PDB entry 7AQW | electron microscopy, 3.17 A resolution | chains L and c of the 13 polymer chains in the assembly

== Chain L ==
Protein: NADH-ubiquinone oxidoreductase chain 5
Source organism: Arabidopsis thaliana
Notes: EC 7.1.1.2
UniProtKB: B5TM94 (B5TM94_ARATH); numbering as in UniProt (aligned over 1-669)
Amino-acid sequence (669 residues; row label = number of the first residue in the row):
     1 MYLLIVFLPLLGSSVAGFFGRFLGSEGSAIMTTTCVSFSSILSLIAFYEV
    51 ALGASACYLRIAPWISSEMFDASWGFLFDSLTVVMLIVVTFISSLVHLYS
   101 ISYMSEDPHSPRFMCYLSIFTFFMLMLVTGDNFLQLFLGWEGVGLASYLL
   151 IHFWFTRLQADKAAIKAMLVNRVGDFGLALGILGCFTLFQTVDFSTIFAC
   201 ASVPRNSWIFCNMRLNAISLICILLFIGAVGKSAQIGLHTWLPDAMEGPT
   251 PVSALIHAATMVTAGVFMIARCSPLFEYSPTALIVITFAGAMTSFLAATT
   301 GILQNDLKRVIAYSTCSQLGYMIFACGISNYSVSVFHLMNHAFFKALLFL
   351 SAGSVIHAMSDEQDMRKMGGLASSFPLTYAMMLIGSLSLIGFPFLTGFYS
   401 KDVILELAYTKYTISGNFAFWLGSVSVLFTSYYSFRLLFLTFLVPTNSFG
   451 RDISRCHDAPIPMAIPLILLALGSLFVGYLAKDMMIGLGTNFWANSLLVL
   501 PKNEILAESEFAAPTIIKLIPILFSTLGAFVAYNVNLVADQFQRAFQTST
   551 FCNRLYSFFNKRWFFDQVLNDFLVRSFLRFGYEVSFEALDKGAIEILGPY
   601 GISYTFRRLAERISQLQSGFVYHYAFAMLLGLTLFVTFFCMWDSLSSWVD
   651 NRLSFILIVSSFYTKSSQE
Not modelled in the structure: 590-669
Differences from the reference sequence: conflict F91 (Ser in B5TM94)
Ligand contacts: phosphatidylcholine (PC7; (7S)-4-hydroxy-N,N,N-trimethyl-9-oxo-7-[(palmitoyloxy)methyl]-3,5,8-trioxa-4-phosphahexacosan-1-aminium 4-oxide): L10, S13, S14, G17, F18, H109, R112, C115, Y116, I119, F122, F123, L145, L149

== Chain c ==
Protein: Transmembrane protein
Source organism: Arabidopsis thaliana
UniProtKB: Q8VZT9 (Q8VZT9_ARATH); numbering as in UniProt (aligned over 1-88)
Amino-acid sequence (88 residues; each row starts with the number of its first residue):
     1 MGGGDHGHGAEGGDFRAKVWSMTGGPNCRPKHWRRNTAIAMFGVFLVCIP
    51 IAKLSAKLEQRPHMPVRPIPSQIWCKNFGTKDDYEKEH
Not modelled in the structure: 1-12
Ligand contacts: phosphatidylcholine (PC7; (7S)-4-hydroxy-N,N,N-trimethyl-9-oxo-7-[(palmitoyloxy)methyl]-3,5,8-trioxa-4-phosphahexacosan-1-aminium 4-oxide): R16, V19, S21, M22, T23, G24, G25, P26

== How chain L and chain c interact ==
Pairs across the interface (77; chain L residue first):
  M1(L) - S55(c)  hydrogen bond (backbone-side chain)
  M1(L) - S71(c)
  Y2(L) - S55(c)  hydrogen bond (backbone-side chain)
  Y2(L) - E59(c)
  Y2(L) - R61(c)
  L3(L) - I51(c)  hydrophobic
  L3(L) - S55(c)
  L4(L) - C48(c)
  L4(L) - I51(c)  hydrophobic
  L4(L) - A52(c)  hydrophobic
  L8(L) - C48(c)  hydrophobic
  L11(L) - V47(c)  hydrophobic
  L11(L) - C48(c)  hydrophobic
  L11(L) - I51(c)  hydrophobic
  V15(L) - A40(c)  hydrophobic
  V15(L) - V44(c)  hydrophobic
  G17(L) - M22(c)
  G17(L) - T23(c)
  F18(L) - M22(c)  hydrophobic
  G20(L) - M22(c)  hydrogen bond (backbone-backbone)
  G20(L) - T23(c)
  R21(L) - W20(c)
  R21(L) - S21(c)
  R21(L) - M22(c)  hydrogen bond (backbone-backbone)
  R21(L) - T23(c)  hydrogen bond (backbone-backbone)
  R21(L) - G24(c)
  R21(L) - C28(c)
  R21(L) - P30(c)
  F22(L) - P30(c)
  F22(L) - W33(c)
  F22(L) - N36(c)  hydrogen bond (backbone-side chain)
  L23(L) - W33(c)
  L23(L) - N36(c)
  L23(L) - T37(c)
  G24(L) - C28(c)
  G24(L) - P30(c)
  S25(L) - C28(c)  hydrogen bond (backbone-backbone)
  E26(L) - R29(c)  salt bridge
  E26(L) - W33(c)
  G27(L) - W33(c)
  G27(L) - T37(c)
  M31(L) - T37(c)
  M31(L) - A40(c)  hydrophobic
  M31(L) - M41(c)  hydrophobic
  C35(L) - V44(c)  hydrophobic
  I45(L) - P70(c)  hydrophobic
  Y48(L) - R67(c)
  Y48(L) - P68(c)
  Y48(L) - P70(c)
  E49(L) - R61(c)  salt bridge
  E49(L) - I69(c)
  E49(L) - P70(c)
  E49(L) - S71(c)  hydrogen bond
  L52(L) - R67(c)  hydrogen bond (backbone-side chain)
  G53(L) - P65(c)
  G53(L) - V66(c)  hydrogen bond (backbone-backbone)
  S55(L) - R61(c)  hydrogen bond (backbone-side chain)
  S55(L) - H63(c)
  S55(L) - P65(c)
  S55(L) - I69(c)
  A56(L) - Q60(c)
  A56(L) - R61(c)
  A56(L) - P62(c)
  C57(L) - E59(c)
  C57(L) - Q60(c)
  C57(L) - R61(c)
  Y58(L) - Q60(c)  hydrogen bond (backbone-backbone)
  Y58(L) - P62(c)  hydrophobic
  L59(L) - L58(c)
  L59(L) - E59(c)
  R60(L) - L58(c)
  I61(L) - L58(c)  hydrophobic
  P108(L) - P26(c)  hydrophobic
  P108(L) - N27(c)  hydrogen bond (backbone-backbone)
  H109(L) - P26(c)
  P111(L) - T23(c)
  R112(L) - T23(c)
Interface residues without a listed pair, chain L (42 interface residues in all): F7, F19, I30, T34, V50, A54, E106
Interface residues without a listed pair, chain c (39 interface residues in all): R16, G25, L54, M64, W74

== In short ==
The interface between chain L and chain c involves 42 residues on one side and 39 on the other, with 13
hydrogen bonds and 2 salt bridges. Polar contacts include E26(L)-R29(c), E49(L)-R61(c) and M1(L)-S55(c).
Phosphatidylcholine is bound between chain L and chain c.
Chain L is NADH-ubiquinone oxidoreductase chain 5 and chain c is Transmembrane protein, both from Arabidopsis
thaliana; the structure, Cryo-EM structure of Arabidopsis thaliana Complex-I (membrane tip), was determined by
electron microscopy, deposited together with 7AQQ, 7AQR, 7AR7, 7AR8, 7AR9, 7ARB, 7ARC and 7ARD.
